6Z6H - chains A and C of the 8 polymer chains in the assembly; structure by electron microscopy, 8.55 A resolution (very low resolution: no residue pairs are listed; an interface is given only as per-side residue counts).

[Chain A]
Molecule: Histone deacetylase HDA1
Source organism: Saccharomyces cerevisiae (strain ATCC 204508 / S288c)
Notes: EC 3.5.1.98
UniProt: P53973 (HDA1_YEAST); residues 40-700 here = UniProt positions 40-700
Sequence (661 residues; numbered 40 to 700; the number before each row is that of its first residue):
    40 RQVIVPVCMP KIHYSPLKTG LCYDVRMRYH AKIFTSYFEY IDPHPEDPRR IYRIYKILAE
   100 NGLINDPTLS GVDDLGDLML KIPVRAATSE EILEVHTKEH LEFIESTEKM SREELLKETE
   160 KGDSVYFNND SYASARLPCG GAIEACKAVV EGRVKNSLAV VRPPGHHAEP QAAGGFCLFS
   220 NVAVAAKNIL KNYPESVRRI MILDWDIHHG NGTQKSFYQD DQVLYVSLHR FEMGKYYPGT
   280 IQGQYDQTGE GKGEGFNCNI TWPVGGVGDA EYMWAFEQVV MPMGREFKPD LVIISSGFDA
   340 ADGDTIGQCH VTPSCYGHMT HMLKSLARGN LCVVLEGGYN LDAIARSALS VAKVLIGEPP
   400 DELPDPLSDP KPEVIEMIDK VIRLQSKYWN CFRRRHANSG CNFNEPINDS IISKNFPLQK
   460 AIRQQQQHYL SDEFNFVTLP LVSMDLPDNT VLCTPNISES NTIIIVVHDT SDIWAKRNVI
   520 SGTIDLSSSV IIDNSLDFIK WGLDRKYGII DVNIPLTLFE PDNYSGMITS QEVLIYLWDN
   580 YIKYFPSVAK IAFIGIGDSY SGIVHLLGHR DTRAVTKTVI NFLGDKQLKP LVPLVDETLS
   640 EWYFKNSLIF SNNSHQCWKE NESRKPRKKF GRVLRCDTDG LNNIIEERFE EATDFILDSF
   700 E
Unresolved in the structure: 440-444, 659-663
UniProt features mapped onto this chain:
  - active site: H206
Ion coordination: Zn2+ near D245 (its only coordinating residue here)
From the paper describing this entry:
  - self-association interface (contacts with another copy of this molecule): E498, P585, E636, R666, K667, K668

[Chain C]
Molecule: HDA1 complex subunit 2
Source organism: Saccharomyces cerevisiae (strain ATCC 204508 / S288c)
UniProt: Q06629 (HDA2_YEAST); numbering as in UniProt (aligned over 10-638)
Sequence (629 residues; each row starts with the number of its first residue):
    10 KVYYLPVTLT QFQKDLSEIL ISLHAKSFKA SIIGEPQADA VNKPSGLPAG PETHPYPTLS
    70 QRQLTYIFDS NIRAIANHPS LLVDHYMPRQ LLRMEPTESS IAGSHKFQVL NQLINSICFR
   130 DREGSPNEVI KCAIIAHSIK ELDLLEGLIL GKKFRTKRLS GTSLYNEKHK FPNLPTVDST
   190 INKDGTPNSV SSTSSNSNST SYTGYSKDDY DYSVKRNLKK RKINTDDWLF LATTKHLKHD
   250 QYLLANYDID MIISFDPMLE VELPALQVLR NNANKDIPII KLLVQNSPDH YLLDSEIKNS
   310 SVKSSHLSNN GHVDDSQEYE EIKSSLLYFL QARNAPVNNC EIDYIKLVKC CLEGKDCNNI
   370 LPVLDLITLD EASKDSSDSG FWQPQLTKLQ YSSTELPLWD GPLDIKTYQT ELMHRAVIRL
   430 RDIQDEYAKG TVPLYEKRLN ETQRQNQLDE IKNSVGLTFK KKQEVEKSIN DSEKRLKHAM
   490 TESTKLQNKI NHLLKNRQEL ENFNKLPSNT ISSENHLEEG SALADKLKEY IDKNATLFNK
   550 LKELQQANAE KSKLNDELRS KYQIESSKAA ESAQTLKILQ ESMKSLENEV NGPLTKFSTE
   610 SLKKELERLQ NDFQSLKARN KFLKNYITL
Unresolved in the structure: 43-65, 132-134, 183-210, 309-324, 378-387, 611-618
Disulfides: C359-C366

[Interface between chain A and chain C]
At this resolution (9 A) residue pairs are not listed: 13 residues of chain A and 7 of chain C lie at the interface.

[Overview]
13 residues of chain A and 7 residues of chain C are in contact. UniProt lists active-site residue H206(A) on
chain A. From the paper: a self-association interface involving E498(A), P585(A) and E636(A) among others.
Chain A is Histone deacetylase HDA1 and chain C is HDA1 complex subunit 2, both from Saccharomyces cerevisiae
(strain ATCC 204508 / S288c); the structure, HDAC-DC, was determined by electron microscopy, deposited
together with 6Z6F, 6Z6O and 6Z6P.
